PDB entry 9E23 | electron microscopy, 6.20 A resolution (low resolution: residue-level contacts below are approximate; hydrogen-bond / salt-bridge calls are withheld) | chains B and e of the 16 polymer chains in the assembly

[Chain B]
Name: Cytoplasmic dynein 1 light intermediate chain 2
Organism: Homo sapiens
UniProt: O43237 (DC1L2_HUMAN); residues 1-492 here = UniProt positions 1-492
Chain sequence (492 residues; each row starts with the number of its first residue):
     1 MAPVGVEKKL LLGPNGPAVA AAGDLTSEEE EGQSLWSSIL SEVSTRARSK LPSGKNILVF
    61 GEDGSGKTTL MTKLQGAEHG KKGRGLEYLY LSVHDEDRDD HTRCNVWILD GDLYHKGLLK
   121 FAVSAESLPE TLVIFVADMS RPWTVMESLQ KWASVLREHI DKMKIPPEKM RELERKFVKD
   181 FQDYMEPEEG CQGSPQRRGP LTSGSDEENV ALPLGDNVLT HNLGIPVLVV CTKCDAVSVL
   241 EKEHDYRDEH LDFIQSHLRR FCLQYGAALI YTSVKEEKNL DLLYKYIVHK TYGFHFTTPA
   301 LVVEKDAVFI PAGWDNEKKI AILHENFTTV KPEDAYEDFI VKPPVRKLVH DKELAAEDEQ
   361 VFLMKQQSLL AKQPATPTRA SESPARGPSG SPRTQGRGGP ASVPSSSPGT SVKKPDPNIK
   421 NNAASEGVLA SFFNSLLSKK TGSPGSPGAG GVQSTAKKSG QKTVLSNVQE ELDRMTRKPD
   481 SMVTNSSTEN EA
Disordered / not traced: 1-26, 189-211, 374-492

[Chain e]
Name: Cytoplasmic dynein 1 heavy chain 1
Organism: Homo sapiens
UniProt: Q14204 (DYHC1_HUMAN); residue numbers follow UniProt; this construct covers 2-4646
Chain sequence (4843 residues; each row starts with the number of its first residue; numbers below 1 keep their minus sign (Gly-196 is residue -196)):
  -196 GDYDIPTTEN LYFQGDKDCE MKRTTLDSPL GKLELSGCEQ GLHRIIFLGK GTSAADAVEV
  -136 PAPAAVLGGP EPLMQATAWL NAYFHQPEAI EEFPVPALHH PVFQQESFTR QVLWKLLKVV
   -76 KFGEVISYSH LAALAGNPAA TAAVKTALSG NPVPILIPCH RVVQGDLDVG GYEGGLAVKE
   -16 WLLAHEGHRL GKPGLGGSSE PGGGGGEDGS AGLEVSAVQN VADVSVLQKH LRKLVPLLLE
    44 DGGEAPAALE AALEEKSALE QMRKFLSDPQ VHTVLVERST LKEDVGDEGE EEKEFISYNI
   104 NIDIHYGVKS NSLAFIKRTP VIDADKPVSS QLRVLTLSED SPYETLHSFI SNAVAPFFKS
   164 YIRESGKADR DGDKMAPSVE KKIAELEMGL LHLQQNIEIP EISLPIHPMI TNVAKQCYER
   224 GEKPKVTDFG DKVEDPTFLN QLQSGVNRWI REIQKVTKLD RDPASGTALQ EISFWLNLER
   284 ALYRIQEKRE SPEVLLTLDI LKHGKRFHAT VSFDTDTGLK QALETVNDYN PLMKDFPLND
   344 LLSATELDKI RQALVAIFTH LRKIRNTKYP IQRALRLVEA ISRDLSSQLL KVLGTRKLMH
   404 VAYEEFEKVM VACFEVFQTW DDEYEKLQVL LRDIVKRKRE ENLKMVWRIN PAHRKLQARL
   464 DQMRKFRRQH EQLRAVIVRV LRPQVTAVAQ QNQGEVPEPQ DMKVAEVLFD AADANAIEEV
   524 NLAYENVKEV DGLDVSKEGT EAWEAAMKRY DERIDRVETR ITARLRDQLG TAKNANEMFR
   584 IFSRFNALFV RPHIRGAIRE YQTQLIQRVK DDIESLHDKF KVQYPQSQAC KMSHVRDLPP
   644 VSGSIIWAKQ IDRQLTAYMK RVEDVLGKGW ENHVEGQKLK QDGDSFRMKL NTQEIFDDWA
   704 RKVQQRNLGV SGRIFTIEST RVRGRTGNVL KLKVNFLPEI ITLSKEVRNL KWLGFRVPLA
   764 IVNKAHQANQ LYPFAISLIE SVRTYERTCE KVEERNTISL LVAGLKKEVQ ALIAEGIALV
   824 WESYKLDPYV QRLAETVFNF QEKVDDLLII EEKIDLEVRS LETCMYDHKT FSEILNRVQK
   884 AVDDLNLHSY SNLPIWVNKL DMEIERILGV RLQAGLRAWT QVLLGQAEDK AEVDMDTDAP
   944 QVSHKPGGEP KIKNVVHELR ITNQVIYLNP PIEECRYKLY QEMFAWKMVV LSLPRIQSQR
  1004 YQVGVHYELT EEEKFYRNAL TRMPDGPVAL EESYSAVMGI VSEVEQYVKV WLQYQCLWDM
  1064 QAENIYNRLG EDLNKWQALL VQIRKARGTF DNAETKKEFG PVVIDYGKVQ SKVNLKYDSW
  1124 HKEVLSKFGQ MLGSNMTEFH SQISKSRQEL EQHSVDTAST SDAVTFITYV QSLKRKIKQF
  1184 EKQVELYRNG QRLLEKQRFQ FPPSWLYIDN IEGEWGAFND IMRRKDSAIQ QQVANLQMKI
  1244 VQEDRAVESR TTDLLTDWEK TKPVTGNLRP EEALQALTIY EGKFGRLKDD REKCAKAKEA
  1304 LELTDTGLLS GSEERVQVAL EELQDLKGVW SELSKVWEQI DQMKEQPWVS VQPRKLRQNL
  1364 DALLNQLKSF PARLRQYASY EFVQRLLKGY MKINMLVIEL KSEALKDRHW KQLMKRLHVN
  1424 WVVSELTLGQ IWDVDLQKNE AIVKDVLLVA QGEMALEEFL KQIREVWNTY ELDLVNYQNK
  1484 CRLIRGWDDL FNKVKEHINS VSAMKLSPYY KVFEEDALSW EDKLNRIMAL FDVWIDVQRR
  1544 WVYLEGIFTG SADIKHLLPV ETQRFQSIST EFLALMKKVS KSPLVMDVLN IQGVQRSLER
  1604 LADLLGKIQK ALGEYLERER SSFPRFYFVG DEDLLEIIGN SKNVAKLQKH FKKMFAGVSS
  1664 IILNEDNSVV LGISSREGEE VMFKTPVSIT EHPKINEWLT LVEKEMRVTL AKLLAESVTE
  1724 VEIFGKATSI DPNTYITWID KYQAQLVVLS AQIAWSENVE TALSSMGGGG DAAPLHSVLS
  1784 NVEVTLNVLA DSVLMEQPPL RRRKLEHLIT ELVHQRDVTR SLIKSKIDNA KSFEWLSQMR
  1844 FYFDPKQTDV LQQLSIQMAN AKFNYGFEYL GVQDKLVQTP LTDRCYLTMT QALEARLGGS
  1904 PFGPAGTGKT ESVKALGHQL GRFVLVFNCD ETFDFQAMGR IFVGLCQVGA WGCFDEFNRL
  1964 EERMLSAVSQ QVQCIQEALR EHSNPNYDKT SAPITCELLN KQVKVSPDMA IFITMNPGYA
  2024 GRSNLPDNLK KLFRSLAMTK PDRQLIAQVM LYSQGFRTAE VLANKIVPFF KLCDEQLSSQ
  2084 SHYDFGLRAL KSVLVSAGNV KRERIQKIKR EKEERGEAVD EGEIAENLPE QEILIQSVCE
  2144 TMVPKLVAED IPLLFSLLSD VFPGVQYHRG EMTALREELK KVCQEMYLTY GDGEEVGGMW
  2204 VEKVLQLYQI TQINHGLMMV GPSGSGKSMA WRVLLKALER LEGVEGVAHI IDPKAISKDH
  2264 LYGTLDPNTR EWTDGLFTHV LRKIIDSVRG ELQKRQWIVF DGDVDPEWVE NLNSVLDDNK
  2324 LLTLPNGERL SLPPNVRIMF EVQDLKYATL ATVSRCGMVW FSEDVLSTDM IFNNFLARLR
  2384 SIPLDEGEDE AQRRRKGKED EGEEAASPML QIQRDAATIM QPYFTSNGLV TKALEHAFQL
  2444 EHIMDLTRLR CLGSLFSMLH QACRNVAQYN ANHPDFPMQI EQLERYIQRY LVYAILWSLS
  2504 GDSRLKMRAE LGEYIRRITT VPLPTAPNIP IIDYEVSISG EWSPWQAKVP QIEVETHKVA
  2564 APDVVVPTLD TVRHEALLYT WLAEHKPLVL CGPPGSGKTM TLFSALRALP DMEVVGLNFS
  2624 SATTPELLLK TFDHYCEYRR TPNGVVLAPV QLGKWLVLFC DEINLPDMDK YGTQRVISFI
  2684 RQMVEHGGFY RTSDQTWVKL ERIQFVGACN PPTDPGRKPL SHRFLRHVPV VYVDYPGPAS
  2744 LTQIYGTFNR AMLRLIPSLR TYAEPLTAAM VEFYTMSQER FTQDTQPHYI YSPREMTRWV
  2804 RGIFEALRPL ETLPVEGLIR IWAHEALRLF QDRLVEDEER RWTDENIDTV ALKHFPNIDR
  2864 EKAMSRPILY SNWLSKDYIP VDQEELRDYV KARLKVFYEE ELDVPLVLFN EVLDHVLRID
  2924 RIFRQPQGHL LLIGVSGAGK TTLSRFVAWM NGLSVYQIKV HRKYTGEDFD EDLRTVLRRS
  2984 GCKNEKIAFI MDESNVLDSG FLERMNTLLA NGEVPGLFEG DEYATLMTQC KEGAQKEGLM
  3044 LDSHEELYKW FTSQVIRNLH VVFTMNPSSE GLKDRAATSP ALFNRCVLNW FGDWSTEALY
  3104 QVGKEFTSKM DLEKPNYIVP DYMPVVYDKL PQPPSHREAI VNSCVFVHQT LHQANARLAK
  3164 RGGRTMAITP RHYLDFINHY ANLFHEKRSE LEEQQMHLNV GLRKIKETVD QVEELRRDLR
  3224 IKSQELEVKN AAANDKLKKM VKDQQEAEKK KVMSQEIQEQ LHKQQEVIAD KQMSVKEDLD
  3284 KVEPAVIEAQ NAVKSIKKQH LVEVRSMANP PAAVKLALES ICLLLGESTT DWKQIRSIIM
  3344 RENFIPTIVN FSAEEISDAI REKMKKNYMS NPSYNYEIVN RASLACGPMV KWAIAQLNYA
  3404 DMLKRVEPLR NELQKLEDDA KDNQQKANEV EQMIRDLEAS IARYKEEYAV LISEAQAIKA
  3464 DLAAVEAKVN RSTALLKSLS AERERWEKTS ETFKNQMSTI AGDCLLSAAF IAYAGYFDQQ
  3524 MRQNLFTTWS HHLQQANIQF RTDIARTEYL SNADERLRWQ ASSLPADDLC TENAIMLKRF
  3584 NRYPLIIDPS GQATEFIMNE YKDRKITRTS FLDDAFRKNL ESALRFGNPL LVQDVESYDP
  3644 VLNPVLNREV RRTGGRVLIT LGDQDIDLSP SFVIFLSTRD PTVEFPPDLC SRVTFVNFTV
  3704 TRSSLQSQCL NEVLKAERPD VDEKRSDLLK LQGEFQLRLR QLEKSLLQAL NEVKGRILDD
  3764 DTIITTLENL KREAAEVTRK VEETDIVMQE VETVSQQYLP LSTACSSIYF TMESLKQIHF
  3824 LYQYSLQFFL DIYHNVLYEN PNLKGVTDHT QRLSIITKDL FQVAFNRVAR GMLHQDHITF
  3884 AMLLARIKLK GTVGEPTYDA EFQHFLRGNE IVLSAGSTPR IQGLTVEQAE AVVRLSCLPA
  3944 FKDLIAKVQA DEQFGIWLDS SSPEQTVPYL WSEETPATPI GQAIHRLLLI QAFRPDRLLA
  4004 MAHMFVSTNL GESFMSIMEQ PLDLTHIVGT EVKPNTPVLM CSVPGYDASG HVEDLAAEQN
  4064 TQITSIAIGS AEGFNQADKA INTAVKSGRW VMLKNVHLAP GWLMQLEKKL HSLQPHACFR
  4124 LFLTMEINPK VPVNLLRAGR IFVFEPPPGV KANMLRTFSS IPVSRICKSP NERARLYFLL
  4184 AWFHAIIQER LRYAPLGWSK KYEFGESDLR SACDTVDTWL DDTAKGRQNI SPDKIPWSAL
  4244 KTLMAQSIYG GRVDNEFDQR LLNTFLERLF TTRSFDSEFK LACKVDGHKD IQMPDGIRRE
  4304 EFVQWVELLP DTQTPSWLGL PNNAERVLLT TQGVDMISKM LKMQMLEDED DLAYAETEKK
  4364 TRTDSTSDGR PAWMRTLHTT ASNWLHLIPQ TLSHLKRTVE NIKDPLFRFF EREVKMGAKL
  4424 LQDVRQDLAD VVQVCEGKKK QTNYLRTLIN ELVKGILPRS WSHYTVPAGM TVIQWVSDFS
  4484 ERIKQLQNIS LAAASGGAKE LKNIHVCLGG LFVPEAYITA TRQYVAQANS WSLEELCLEV
  4544 NVTTSQGATL DACSFGVTGL KLQGATCNNN KLSLSNAIST ALPLTQLRWV KQTNTEKKAS
  4604 VVTLPVYLNF TRADLIFTVD FEIATKEDPR SFYERGVAVL CTE
Disordered / not traced: -196 to 209, 489-511, 928-947, 1405-4646
Sequence notes: expression tag (-196 to 1)

[How chain B and chain e interact]
Contacting residue pairs - 7 pairs, chain B then chain e:
  Glu29(B) with Ala1081(e); Val1084(e); Gln1085(e)
  Gln33(B) with Gln1085(e)
  Ala356(B) with Ala806(e); Lys809(e); Lys810(e)
Also at the interface, not in a pair above, chain B (5 interface residues in all): Glu30, Leu354
Also at the interface, not in a pair above, chain e (7 interface residues in all): Asn895

[In short]
Chain B and chain e form an interface of 5 and 7 residues respectively.
Here chain B is Cytoplasmic dynein 1 light intermediate chain 2 and chain e is Cytoplasmic dynein 1 heavy
chain 1, both from Homo sapiens. Entry 9E23 (Cryo-EM structure of Pre-Chi dynein tail) was determined by
electron microscopy (same publication as 9DZY, 9E0T, 9E0W, 9E22 and 9E28).
